Entry 8R42 (X-ray diffraction, 2.32 A resolution); this record covers chains A and B.

== Chain A (and B) ==
Protein: Chitinase-3-like protein 1
From: Homo sapiens
Notes: chain B of this document is another copy of the same molecule, construct and numbering; everything in this record applies to it too
UniProtKB: P36222 (CH3L1_HUMAN); residue numbers follow UniProt; this construct covers 1-383
Amino-acid sequence (383 residues; each row starts with the number of its first residue):
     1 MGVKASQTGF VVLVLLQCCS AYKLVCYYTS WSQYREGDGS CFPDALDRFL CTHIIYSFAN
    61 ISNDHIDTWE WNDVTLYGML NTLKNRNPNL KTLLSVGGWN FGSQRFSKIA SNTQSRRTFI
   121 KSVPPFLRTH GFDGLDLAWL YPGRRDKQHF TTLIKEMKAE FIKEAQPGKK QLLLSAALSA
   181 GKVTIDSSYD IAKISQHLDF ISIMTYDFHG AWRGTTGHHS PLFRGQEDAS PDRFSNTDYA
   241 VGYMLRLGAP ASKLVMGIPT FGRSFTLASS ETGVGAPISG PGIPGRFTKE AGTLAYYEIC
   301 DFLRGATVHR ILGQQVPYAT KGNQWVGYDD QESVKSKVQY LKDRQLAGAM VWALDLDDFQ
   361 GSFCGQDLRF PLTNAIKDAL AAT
Unresolved in the structure: 1-21, 211 (chain B: 1-21)
Disulfides: C26-C51, C300-C364
Covalently attached groups: N-acetylglucosamine (NAG) linked to N60
Residues lining bound ligands: XUC (2-[4-[(2R)-2-[(4-chlorophenyl)methyl]pyrrolidin-1-yl]piperidin-1-yl]pyridine): Y27, F58, W99, A138, L140, A177, M204, Y206, D207, F261, R263, T288, E290, T293, L294, A295, E298, M350, W352, L356

== Chain A / chain B interface ==
Residue-residue contacts (1; chain A residue first):
  R144(A) - W212(B)
Other interface residues (no listed pair), chain A (3 interface residues in all): V183, W212
Other interface residues (no listed pair), chain B (3 interface residues in all): K182, D228

== Summary ==
The chain A/chain B interface involves 3 residues from each chain. Bound to chain A: compound XUC. Covalently
linked N-acetylglucosamine: at N60(A).
Both chains are Chitinase-3-like protein 1 (Homo sapiens). Entry 8R42 (Structure of CHI3L1 in complex with
inhibititor 2) was determined by X-ray diffraction (same publication as 8R41 and 8R4X).
